Entry 4FH6 (X-ray diffraction, 1.44 A resolution); this record covers chains A and B.

[Chain A (and B)]
Molecule: Dehaloperoxidase A
From: Amphitrite ornata
Notes: chain B of this document is another copy of the same molecule, construct and numbering; everything in this record applies to it too
UniProtKB: Q9NAV8 (Q9NAV8_9ANNE); residues 1-137 here correspond to UniProt positions 2-138 (UniProt number = residue number + 1)
Amino-acid sequence (137 residues; each row starts with the number of its first residue):
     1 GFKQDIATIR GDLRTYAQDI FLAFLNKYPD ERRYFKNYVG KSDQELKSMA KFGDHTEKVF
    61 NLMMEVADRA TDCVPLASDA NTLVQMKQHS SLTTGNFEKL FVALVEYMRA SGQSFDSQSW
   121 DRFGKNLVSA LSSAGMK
Bound ions: heme Fe: His89 (together with oxygen molecule)
Ligand contacts:
  - heme (HEM): Phe24, Glu31, Tyr34, Phe35, Asp54, His55, Lys58, Val59, Leu62, Met63, Leu83, Met86, Gln88, His89, Leu92, Asn96, Phe97, Leu100, Phe101, Leu127
  - oxygen molecule (OXY): Phe21, Phe35, His55, Val59
  - 2,4,6-tribromophenol (TBP): Ile20, Phe21, Phe24, Phe35, Val59, Phe60, Met63, Leu100
Reported in the primary citation:
  - binding site for 2,4,6-tribromophenol: Ile20, Phe21, Phe24, Val59, Phe60, Met63, Leu100
  - conformationally variable residues (side-chain flip): His55

[Chain A / chain B interface]
Residue-residue contacts - 12 pairs, chain A then chain B:
  Thr71(A) with Val74(B); Asn126(B)
  Asp72(A) with Asp72(B); Val74(B); Arg122(B), salt bridge; Asn126(B), hydrogen bond
  Val74(A) with Thr71(B); Asp72(B); Val74(B), hydrophobic
  Arg122(A) with Asp72(B), salt bridge
  Asn126(A) with Thr71(B); Asp72(B), hydrogen bond

[In short]
The chain A/chain B interface involves 5 residues from each chain; the contacts include 2 hydrogen bonds and 2
salt bridges. Polar pairs include Asp72(A)-Arg122(B) and Asp72(A)-Asn126(B). Bound to chain A: heme,
2,4,6-tribromophenol and oxygen molecule. The paper reports a binding site for 2,4,6-tribromophenol at
Ile20(A), Phe21(A) and Phe24(A) among others; conformational variability at His55(A).
Both chains are Dehaloperoxidase A (Amphitrite ornata). Entry 4FH6 (Structure of DHP A in complex with
2,4,6-tribromophenol in 10% DMSO) was determined by X-ray diffraction together with 4FH7 and 4ILZ from the
same study.
